5KMD - chains A and B of the 4 polymer chains in the assembly; structure by X-ray diffraction, 3.20 A resolution.

# Chain A (and B)
Protein: Ion transport protein
From: Arcobacter butzleri (strain RM4018)
Notes: chain B of this document is another copy of the same molecule, construct and numbering; everything in this record applies to it too
Reference sequence: A8EVM5 (A8EVM5_ARCB4); residues 1001-1267 here correspond to UniProt positions 1-267 (UniProt number = residue number - 1000)
Sequence (285 residues; each row starts with the number of its first residue):
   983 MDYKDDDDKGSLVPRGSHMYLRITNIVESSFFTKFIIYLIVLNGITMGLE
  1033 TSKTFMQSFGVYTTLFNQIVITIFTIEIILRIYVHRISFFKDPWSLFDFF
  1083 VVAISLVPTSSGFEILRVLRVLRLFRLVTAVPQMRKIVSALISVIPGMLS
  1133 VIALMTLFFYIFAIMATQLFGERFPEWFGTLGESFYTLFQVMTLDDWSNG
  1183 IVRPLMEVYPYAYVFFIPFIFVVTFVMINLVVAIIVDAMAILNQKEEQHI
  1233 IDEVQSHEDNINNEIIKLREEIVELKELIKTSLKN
Disordered / not traced: 983-1000, 1220-1267
Sequence notes: initiating methionine (983); expression tag (984-1000); conflict Asp1177 (Glu177 in A8EVM5), Asp1178 (Ser178 in A8EVM5), Asn1181 (Met181 in A8EVM5), Tyr1195 (Trp195 in A8EVM5)
Ligand contacts:
  - 1,2-dimyristoyl-rac-glycero-3-phosphocholine (MC3), molecule 1: Ser1034, Lys1035, Thr1036
  - 1,2-dimyristoyl-rac-glycero-3-phosphocholine (MC3), molecule 2: Thr1138, Phe1141, Thr1162, Gly1164, Glu1165, Phe1167, Tyr1168, Phe1171
  - 1,2-dimyristoyl-rac-glycero-3-phosphocholine (MC3), molecule 3: Leu1151, Phe1152, Tyr1191, Tyr1193, Ala1194
  - 1,2-dimyristoyl-rac-glycero-3-phosphocholine (MC3), molecule 4: Thr1162, Leu1163, Gly1164
  - 1,2-dimyristoyl-rac-glycero-3-phosphocholine (MC3), molecule 5: Met1174, Leu1176, Thr1206
  - 1,2-dimyristoyl-rac-glycero-3-phosphocholine (MC3), molecule 6: Tyr1195, Ile1199, Phe1203
From the paper describing this entry:
  - binding site for amlodipine: Phe1167, Tyr1168, Tyr1195, Ile1199
  - conformationally variable residues: Asp1178, Asn1181

# How chain A and chain B interact
Residue-residue contacts (52):
  Ser1132(A) - Ile1119(B)
  Val1133(A) - Ile1119(B)
  Leu1136(A) - Val1110(B)  hydrophobic
  Leu1136(A) - Val1120(B)  hydrophobic
  Leu1139(A) - Leu1109(B)  hydrophobic
  Leu1139(A) - Val1110(B)  hydrophobic
  Phe1140(A) - Phe1107(B)  hydrophobic
  Tyr1142(A) - Gly1026(B)
  Tyr1142(A) - Gly1030(B)
  Ile1143(A) - Leu1106(B)  hydrophobic
  Ile1143(A) - Phe1107(B)  hydrophobic
  Ile1146(A) - Met1029(B)
  Ile1146(A) - Gly1030(B)
  Ile1146(A) - Thr1033(B)
  Ile1146(A) - Val1103(B)  hydrophobic
  Met1147(A) - Val1100(B)  hydrophobic
  Met1147(A) - Leu1101(B)  hydrophobic
  Met1147(A) - Val1103(B)  hydrophobic
  Gln1150(A) - Val1100(B)
  Gln1150(A) - Val1103(B)
  Leu1151(A) - Val1100(B)  hydrophobic
  Leu1163(A) - Thr1033(B)
  Leu1176(A) - Asp1177(B)
  Asp1178(A) - Asp1177(B)  hydrogen bond (backbone-side chain)
  Trp1179(A) - Tyr1168(B)
  Trp1179(A) - Phe1171(B)  hydrophobic
  Trp1179(A) - Thr1175(B)  hydrogen bond
  Trp1179(A) - Asp1177(B)  hydrogen bond (backbone-side chain)
  Ser1180(A) - Tyr1168(B)  hydrogen bond
  Ser1180(A) - Gln1172(B)  hydrogen bond
  Ser1180(A) - Asp1177(B)  hydrogen bond (backbone-side chain)
  Asn1181(A) - Gln1172(B)
  Asn1181(A) - Asp1178(B)  hydrogen bond
  Asn1181(A) - Gly1182(B)
  Val1184(A) - Tyr1168(B)
  Arg1185(A) - Glu1158(B)
  Arg1185(A) - Trp1159(B)
  Arg1185(A) - Tyr1168(B)
  Arg1185(A) - Thr1169(B)  hydrogen bond
  Arg1185(A) - Gln1172(B)  hydrogen bond
  Met1188(A) - Tyr1168(B)
  Ile1199(A) - Phe1171(B)  hydrophobic
  Ile1202(A) - Phe1171(B)  hydrophobic
  Phe1207(A) - Leu1123(B)
  Phe1207(A) - Ile1127(B)  hydrophobic
  Phe1207(A) - Met1130(B)  hydrophobic
  Asn1211(A) - Leu1123(B)
  Asn1211(A) - Val1126(B)
  Asn1211(A) - Ile1216(B)
  Val1214(A) - Ile1216(B)  hydrophobic
  Val1214(A) - Ile1217(B)  hydrophobic
  Val1218(A) - Ile1217(B)
Also at the interface, not in a pair above, chain A (36 interface residues in all): Ala1135, Phe1144, Thr1149, Asp1177, Glu1189, Tyr1195, Phe1203, Val1208, Ile1210, Ile1217
Also at the interface, not in a pair above, chain B (33 interface residues in all): Ile1027, Met1116, Ile1183, Val1213

# Summary
The interface between chain A and chain B involves 36 residues on one side and 33 on the other, with 9
hydrogen bonds. Polar pairs include Asp1178(A)-Asp1177(B), Trp1179(A)-Thr1175(B) and Trp1179(A)-Asp1177(B).
From the paper: a binding site for amlodipine at Phe1167(A), Tyr1168(A) and Tyr1195(A) among others;
conformational variability at Asp1178(A) and Asn1181(A).
Chain A and chain B are both Ion transport protein (Arcobacter butzleri (strain RM4018)); the structure,
Structure of CavAb in complex with amlodipine, was determined by X-ray diffraction (same publication as 5KLB,
5KLG, 5KLS, 5KMF and 5KMH).
